Entry 8CWO (electron microscopy, 2.84 A resolution); this record covers chains A and T of the 15 polymer chains in the assembly.

Chain A:
Molecule: 16S ribosomal RNA
Organism: Cutibacterium acnes
Sequence (1537 nucleotides; each row starts with the number of its first residue):
     1 UUUUUCAUUG GAGAGUUUGA UCCUGGCUCA GGACGAACGC UGGCGGCGUG CUUAACACAU
    61 GCAAGUCGAA CGGAAAGGCC CUGCUUUUGU GGGGUGCUCG AGUGGCGAAC GGGUGAGUAA
   121 CACGUGAGUA ACCUGCCCUU GACUUUGGGA UAACUUCAGG AAACUGGGGC UAAUACCGGA
   181 UAGGAGCUCC UGCUGCAUGG UGGGGGUUGG AAAGUUUCGG CGGUUGGGGA UGGACUCGCG
   241 GCUUAUCAGC UUGUUGGUGG GGUAGUGGCU UACCAAGGCU UUGACGGGUA GCCGGCCUGA
   301 GAGGGUGACC GGCCACAUUG GGACUGAGAU ACGGCCCAGA CUCCUACGGG AGGCAGCAGU
   361 GGGGAAUAUU GCACAAUGGG CGGAAGCCUG AUGCAGCAAC GCCGCGUGCG GGAUGACGGC
   421 CUUCGGGUUG UAAACCGCUU UCGCCUGUGA CGAAGCGUGA GUGACGGUAA UGGGUAAAGA
   481 AGCACCGGCU AACUACGUGC CAGCAGCCXC GGUGAUACGU AGGGUGCGAG CGUUGUCCGG
   541 AUUUAUUGGG CGUAAAGGGC UCGUAGGUGG UUGAUCGCGU CGGAAGUGUA AUCUUGGGGC
   601 UUAACCCUGA GCGUGCUUUC GAUACGGGUU GACUUGAGGA AGGUAGGGGA GAAUGGAAUU
   661 CCUGGUGGAG CGGUGGAAUG CGCAGAUAUC AGGAGGAACA CCAGUGGCGA AGGCGGUUCU
   721 CUGGGCCUUU CCUGACGCUG AGGAGCGAAA GCGUGGGGAG CGAACAGGCU UAGAUACCCU
   781 GGUAGUCCAC GCUGUAAACG GUGGGUACUA GGUGUGGGGU CCAUUCCACG GGUUCCGUGC
   841 CGUAGCUAAC GCUUUAAGUA CCCCGCCUGG GGAGUACGGC CGCAAGGCUA AAACUCAAAG
   901 GAAUUGACGG GGCCCCGCAC AAGCGGCGGA GCAUGCGGAU UAAUUCGAUG XAACGCGUAG
   961 AACCUUACCU GGGUUUGACA UGGAUCGGGA GUGCUCAGAG AUGGGUGUGC CUCUUUUGGG
  1021 GUCGGUUCAC AGGUGGUGCA UGGCUGUCGU CAGCUCGUGU CGUGAGAUGU UGGGUUAAGU
  1081 CCCGCAACGA GCGCAACCCU UGUUCACUGU UGCCAGCACG UUAUGGUGGG GACUCAGUGG
  1141 AGACCGCCGG GGUCAACUCG GAGGAAGGUG GGGAUGACGU CAAGUCAUCA UGCCCCUUAU
  1201 GUCCAGGGCU UCACGCAUGC UACAAUGGCU GGUACAGAGA GUGGCGAGCC UGUGAGGGUG
  1261 AGCGAAUCUC GGAAAGCCGG UCUCAGUUCG GAUUGGGGUC UGCAACUCGA CCUCAUGAAG
  1321 UCGGAGUCGC UAGUAAUCGC AGAUCAGCAA CGCUGCGGUG AAUACGUUCC CGGGGCUUGU
  1381 ACACACXGCC XGUXAAGUCA UGAAAGUUGG UAACACCCGA AGCCGGUGGC CUAACCGUUG
  1441 UGGGGGAGCC GUCGAAGGUG GGACUGGUGA UUAGGACUAA GUCGUAACAA GGUAGCCGUA
  1501 CCGGAAGGUG CGGCUGGAUC ACCUCCUUUC UAAGGAG
Unresolved in the structure: 1-5, 83-89, 906-1380, 1522-1537
Modified residues: PSU (pseudouridine-5'-monophosphate) at position 498, G7M (N7-methyl-guanosine-5'-monophosphate) at position 509, 2MG (2N-methylguanosine-5'-monophosphate) at position 950, 5MC (5-methylcytidine-5'-monophosphate) at position 951, 5MC (5-methylcytidine-5'-monophosphate) at position 1387, 4OC (4n,o2'-methylcytidine-5'-monophosphate) at position 1389, 5MC (5-methylcytidine-5'-monophosphate) at position 1391, 5MC (5-methylcytidine-5'-monophosphate) at position 1394, UR3 (3-methyluridine-5'-monophoshate) at position 1485, 2MG (2N-methylguanosine-5'-monophosphate) at position 1503, MA6 (6N-dimethyladenosine-5'-monophoshate) at position 1505, MA6 (6N-dimethyladenosine-5'-monophoshate) at position 1506
Metal / ion sites: Mg2+ site 1 near U17 (its only coordinating residue here); Mg2+ site 2 near G25 (its only coordinating residue here); Mg2+ site 3: A63, C388, U389; Mg2+ site 4 near G100 (its only coordinating residue here); Mg2+ site 5: A109, G333; Mg2+ site 6 near C110 (its only coordinating residue here); Mg2+ site 7: A116, G117, G291; Mg2+ site 8: A175, C176; Mg2+ site 9 near A308 (its only coordinating residue here); Mg2+ site 10 near C354 (its only coordinating residue here); Mg2+ site 11 near A385 (its only coordinating residue here); Mg2+ site 12: A491, A492; 23 more Mg2+ sites not listed

Chain T:
Name: 30S ribosomal protein S20
Organism: Cutibacterium acnes
Reference sequence: A0A2B7I592 (A0A2B7I592_CUTAC); residues 1-88 here = UniProt positions 1-88
Amino-acid sequence (88 residues; each row starts with the number of its first residue):
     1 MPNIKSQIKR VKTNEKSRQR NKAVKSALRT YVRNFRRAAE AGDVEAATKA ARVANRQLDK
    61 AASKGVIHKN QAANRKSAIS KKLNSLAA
Unresolved in the structure: 1

Interface between chain A and chain T:
Residue-residue contacts (87; chain A residue first):
  A64(A) / Ile-4(T)  sugar contact
  G65(A) / Ile-4(T)  phosphate contact
  G65(A) / Ser-6(T)  base contact
  A101(A) / Lys-5(T)  phosphate contact
  G102(A) / Lys-5(T)  salt bridge to the phosphate
  G102(A) / Lys-12(T)  phosphate contact
  U103(A) / Lys-9(T)  salt bridge to the phosphate
  U103(A) / Lys-12(T)  salt bridge to the phosphate
  U103(A) / Lys-16(T)  phosphate contact
  G104(A) / Lys-9(T)  hydrogen bond to the base
  G104(A) / Thr-13(T)  phosphate contact
  G104(A) / Lys-16(T)  salt bridge to the phosphate
  C106(A) / Arg-10(T)  base contact
  G107(A) / Ser-6(T)  hydrogen bond to the base
  G107(A) / Arg-10(T)  hydrogen bond to the base
  A108(A) / Gln-7(T)  base contact
  A108(A) / Arg-10(T)  base contact
  C133(A) / His-68(T)  hydrogen bond to the phosphate
  C133(A) / Asn-70(T)  phosphate contact
  U134(A) / His-68(T)  salt bridge to the phosphate
  C176(A) / Arg-20(T)  phosphate contact
  C177(A) / Arg-20(T)  salt bridge to the phosphate
  C177(A) / Lys-64(T)  salt bridge to the phosphate
  G178(A) / Lys-64(T)  salt bridge to the phosphate
  G179(A) / Arg-56(T)  salt bridge to the phosphate
  G179(A) / Lys-60(T)  salt bridge to the phosphate
  A180(A) / Arg-56(T)  salt bridge to the phosphate
  A185(A) / Ala-73(T)  sugar contact
  A185(A) / Lys-76(T)  hydrogen bond to the base
  G186(A) / Ala-73(T)  sugar contact
  G186(A) / Lys-76(T)  hydrogen bond to the sugar
  G186(A) / Ser-77(T)  hydrogen bond to the phosphate
  G186(A) / Ser-80(T)  hydrogen bond to the sugar
  C187(A) / Ser-77(T)  hydrogen bond to the phosphate
  C187(A) / Ser-80(T)  sugar contact
  C187(A) / Lys-81(T)  salt bridge to the phosphate
  C187(A) / Asn-84(T)  hydrogen bond to the sugar
  U188(A) / Asn-84(T)  sugar contact
  U208(A) / Arg-52(T)  sugar contact
  G209(A) / Arg-56(T)  phosphate contact
  G209(A) / Asp-59(T)  sugar contact
  G210(A) / Arg-56(T)  salt bridge to the phosphate
  G210(A) / Asp-59(T)  hydrogen bond to the sugar
  G210(A) / Lys-60(T)  salt bridge to the phosphate
  G210(A) / Ser-63(T)  sugar contact
  A211(A) / Lys-60(T)  salt bridge to the phosphate
  A211(A) / Ser-63(T)  hydrogen bond to the phosphate
  G261(A) / Arg-36(T)  sugar contact
  G261(A) / Ala-78(T)  phosphate contact
  U263(A) / Gln-71(T)  phosphate contact
  U263(A) / Asn-74(T)  hydrogen bond to the base
  A264(A) / His-68(T)  sugar contact
  A264(A) / Asn-70(T)  phosphate contact
  A264(A) / Gln-71(T)  phosphate contact
  G265(A) / Asn-70(T)  phosphate contact
  G265(A) / Asn-74(T)  hydrogen bond to the phosphate
  C324(A) / Arg-18(T)  sugar contact
  U325(A) / Asn-14(T)  hydrogen bond to the sugar
  U325(A) / Ser-17(T)  phosphate contact
  U325(A) / Arg-18(T)  sugar contact
  U325(A) / Asn-21(T)  hydrogen bond to the phosphate
  G326(A) / Ser-17(T)  phosphate contact
  G326(A) / Asn-21(T)  hydrogen bond to the phosphate
  A331(A) / Asn-14(T)  base contact
  G333(A) / Asn-3(T)  sugar contact
  G334(A) / Pro-2(T)  phosphate contact
  G334(A) / Asn-3(T)  hydrogen bond to the phosphate
  G334(A) / Ile-4(T)  phosphate contact
  G334(A) / Gln-7(T)  hydrogen bond to the sugar
  C335(A) / Pro-2(T)  phosphate contact
  G353(A) / Asn-3(T)  hydrogen bond to the phosphate
  C1424(A) / Arg-29(T)  salt bridge to the phosphate
  G1425(A) / Arg-29(T)  salt bridge to the phosphate
  G1426(A) / Arg-33(T)  salt bridge to the phosphate
  U1427(A) / Arg-33(T)  salt bridge to the phosphate
  U1427(A) / Arg-37(T)  salt bridge to the phosphate
  G1444(A) / Ala-27(T)  phosphate contact
  G1444(A) / Thr-30(T)  phosphate contact
  G1444(A) / Tyr-31(T)  sugar contact
  G1444(A) / Asn-34(T)  phosphate contact
  G1445(A) / Ala-23(T)  phosphate contact
  G1445(A) / Ser-26(T)  phosphate contact
  G1445(A) / Ala-27(T)  phosphate contact
  G1445(A) / Thr-30(T)  hydrogen bond to the phosphate
  G1446(A) / Lys-22(T)  phosphate contact
  G1446(A) / Ser-26(T)  hydrogen bond to the phosphate
  A1447(A) / Lys-22(T)  salt bridge to the phosphate
Also at the interface, not in a pair above, chain A (47 interface residues in all): G262, G352, C1423
Also at the interface, not in a pair above, chain T (47 interface residues in all): Val-11, Asn-55, Arg-75

Summary:
Chain A and chain T each contribute 47 residues to their interface, with 22 hydrogen bonds and 21 salt
bridges. Among the polar pairs are G104(A)/Lys-9(T), G107(A)/Ser-6(T) and G107(A)/Arg-10(T). The Mg2+ site 3
is built by A63(A), C388(A) and U389(A).
Chain A is 16S ribosomal RNA and chain T is 30S ribosomal protein S20, both from Cutibacterium acnes; the
structure, Cutibacterium acnes 30S ribosomal subunit with Sarecycline bound, body domain only in the local
refined map, was determined by electron microscopy, deposited together with 8CVO.
